PDB entry 4E90 | X-ray diffraction, 2.50 A resolution | chain A

== Chain A ==
Name: High affinity cGMP-specific 3', 5'-cyclic phosphodiesterase 9A
Organism: Homo sapiens
Notes: EC 3.1.4.35
UniProtKB: O76083 (PDE9A_HUMAN); residues 182-506 here correspond to UniProt positions 242-566 (UniProt number = residue number + 60)
Chain sequence (329 residues; numbered 178 to 506; the number before each row is that of its first residue):
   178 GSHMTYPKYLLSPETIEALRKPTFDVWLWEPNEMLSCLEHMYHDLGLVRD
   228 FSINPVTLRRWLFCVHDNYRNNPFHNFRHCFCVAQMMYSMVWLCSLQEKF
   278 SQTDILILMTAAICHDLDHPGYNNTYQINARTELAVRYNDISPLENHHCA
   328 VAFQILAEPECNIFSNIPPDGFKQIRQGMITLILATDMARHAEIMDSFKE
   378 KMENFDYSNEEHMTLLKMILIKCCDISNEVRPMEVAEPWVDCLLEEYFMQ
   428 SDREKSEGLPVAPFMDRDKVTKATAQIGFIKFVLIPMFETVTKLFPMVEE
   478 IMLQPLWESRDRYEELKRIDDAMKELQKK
Unresolved in the structure: 506
Sequence notes: expression tag (178-181)
Swiss-Prot annotation at these positions:
  - active site: His252 (Proton donor)
  - binding site (3',5'-cyclic GMP): His252 to His256, Asp293, Asp402, Tyr424, Ala452, Gln453
  - binding site (Zn(2+)): His256, His292, Asp293, Asp402
  - binding site (Mg(2+)): Asp293
  - modified residue: Ser319 (Phosphoserine)
Metal / ion sites: Zn2+: His256, His292, Asp293, Asp402; Mg2+ near Asp293 (its only coordinating residue here)
Residues lining bound ligands: inhibitors (7RG; 6-[(3S,4S)-4-methyl-1-(pyrimidin-2-ylmethyl)pyrrolidin-3-yl]-1-(tetrahydro-2H-pyran-4-yl)-1,5-dihydro-4H-pyrazolo[3,4-d]pyrimidin-4-one): Phe251, His252, Met365, Ile403, Glu406, Val417, Leu420, Leu421, Tyr424, Phe441, Ala452, Gln453, Phe456

== Summary ==
Chain A binds inhibitors. His256, His292, Asp293 and Asp402 form the Zn2+ site. Curated annotation (UniProt)
lists active-site residue His252, 10 residues binding 3',5'-cyclic GMP, 4 Zn2+-binding residues and
Mg2+-binding residue Asp293.
Chain A is High affinity cGMP-specific 3', 5'-cyclic phosphodiesterase 9A (Homo sapiens); the structure, Human
phosphodiesterase 9 in complex with inhibitors, was determined by X-ray diffraction together with 4G2J and
4G2L from the same study.
